7NJM - chains a and d of the 20 polymer chains in the assembly; structure by electron microscopy, 2.84 A resolution.

[Chain a]
Protein: ATP synthase subunit a
From: Mycolicibacterium smegmatis (strain ATCC 700084 / mc(2)155)
UniProtKB: A0R206 (A0R206_MYCS2); numbering as in UniProt (aligned over 1-252)
Chain sequence (252 residues; each row starts with the number of its first residue):
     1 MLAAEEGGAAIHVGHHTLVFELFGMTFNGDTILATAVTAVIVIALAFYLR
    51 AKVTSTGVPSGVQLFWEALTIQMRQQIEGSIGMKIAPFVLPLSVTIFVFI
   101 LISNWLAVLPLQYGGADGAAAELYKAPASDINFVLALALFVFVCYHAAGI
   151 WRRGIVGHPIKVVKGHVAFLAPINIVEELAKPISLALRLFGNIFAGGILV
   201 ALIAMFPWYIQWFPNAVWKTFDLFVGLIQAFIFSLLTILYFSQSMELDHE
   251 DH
Disordered / not traced: 1-9, 248-252
From the paper describing this entry:
  - catalytic residues: His12, His15, His16, Asp30, Asn104, Gln112, Asp117, Glu122, Lys125, His146, Arg153, Lys161, His166, Asn174, Glu177, Glu178, Lys181, Ser184, Lys219, Asp222, Gln229, Tyr240 (proposed by the authors, not directly observed)

[Chain d]
Protein: ATP synthase subunit b-delta
From: Mycolicibacterium smegmatis (strain ATCC 700084 / mc(2)155)
UniProtKB: A0R203 (ATPFD_MYCS2); numbering as in UniProt (aligned over 1-445)
Chain sequence (445 residues; row label = number of the first residue in the row):
     1 MSIFIGQLIGFAVIAFIIVKWVVPPVRTLMRNQQEAVRAALAESAEAAKK
    51 LADADAMHAKALADAKAESEKVTEEAKQDSERIAAQLSEQAGSEAERIKA
   101 QGAQQIQLMRQQLIRQLRTGLGAEAVNKAAEIVRAHVADPQAQSATVDRF
   151 LSELEQMAPSSVVIDTAATSRLRAASRQSLAALVEKFDSVAGGLDADGLT
   201 NLADELASVAKLLLSETALNKHLAEPTDDSAPKVRLLERLLSDKVSATTL
   251 DLLRTAVSNRWSTESNLIDAVEHTARLALLKRAEIAGEVDEVEEQLFRFG
   301 RVLDAEPRLSALLSDYTTPAEGRVALLDKALTGRPGVNQTAAALLSQTVG
   351 LLRGERADEAVIDLAELAVSRRGEVVAHVSAAAELSDAQRTRLTEVLSRI
   401 YGRPVSVQLHVDPELLGGLSITVGDEVIDGSIASRLAAAQTGLPD
Disordered / not traced: 163-168, 445

[Interface between chain a and chain d]
Contacting residue pairs (32):
  Thr56(a) with Leu41(d)
  Gly57(a) with Leu41(d)
  Pro59(a) with Gln34(d); Val37(d)
  Gly61(a) with Met30(d)
  Leu64(a) with Met30(d), hydrophobic; Gln33(d); Gln34(d)
  Val108(a) with Phe11(d)
  Pro110(a) with Gln7(d), hydrogen bond (backbone-side chain); Phe11(d), hydrophobic
  Leu111(a) with Gln7(d), hydrogen bond (backbone-side chain)
  Gln112(a) with Phe4(d); Gln7(d), hydrogen bond (backbone-side chain)
  Tyr113(a) with Ile3(d); Phe4(d), hydrophobic
  Gly114(a) with Met1(d); Ile3(d)
  Ala204(a) with Ile3(d)
  Trp208(a) with Ser2(d); Gly6(d)
  Gln211(a) with Ile3(d), hydrogen bond (side chain-backbone); Gly6(d); Gln7(d), hydrogen bond (side chain-backbone)
  Trp212(a) with Gly6(d); Ile9(d), hydrophobic; Gly10(d)
  Ala216(a) with Gly10(d); Val13(d), hydrophobic; Ile14(d)
  Lys219(a) with Ile14(d)
  Thr220(a) with Ile14(d)
Interface residues without a listed pair, chain a (25 interface residues in all): Val58, Glu67, Gly118, Ala120, Phe206, Asn215, Leu223
Interface residues without a listed pair, chain d (20 interface residues in all): Ile5, Leu8, Ile18, Arg38

[Summary]
25 residues of chain a face 20 of chain d across their interface; the contacts include 5 hydrogen bonds. Among
the polar pairs are Pro110(a)-Gln7(d), Leu111(a)-Gln7(d) and Gln112(a)-Gln7(d). From the paper: catalytic
residues His12(a), His15(a) and His16(a) among others.
Here chain a is ATP synthase subunit a and chain d is ATP synthase subunit b-delta, both from
Mycolicibacterium smegmatis (strain ATCC 700084 / mc(2)155). Entry 7NJM (Mycobacterium smegmatis ATP synthase
state 1c) was determined by electron microscopy, deposited together with 7NJK, 7NJL, 7NJN, 7NJO, 7NJP, 7NJQ
and 20 further entries.
